PDB entry 7LG5 | electron microscopy, 2.63 A resolution | chains A and B of the 4 polymer chains in the assembly

== Chain A (and B) ==
Molecule: Cyanophycin synthase
From: Synechocystis sp. (strain PCC 6714)
Notes: EC 6.3.2.29, 6.3.2.30; chain B of this document is another copy of the same molecule, construct and numbering; everything in this record applies to it too
UniProtKB: A0A068N621 (A0A068N621_SYNY4); residue numbers follow UniProt; this construct covers 1-873
Chain sequence (879 residues; numbered 1 to 879; the number before each row is that of its first residue):
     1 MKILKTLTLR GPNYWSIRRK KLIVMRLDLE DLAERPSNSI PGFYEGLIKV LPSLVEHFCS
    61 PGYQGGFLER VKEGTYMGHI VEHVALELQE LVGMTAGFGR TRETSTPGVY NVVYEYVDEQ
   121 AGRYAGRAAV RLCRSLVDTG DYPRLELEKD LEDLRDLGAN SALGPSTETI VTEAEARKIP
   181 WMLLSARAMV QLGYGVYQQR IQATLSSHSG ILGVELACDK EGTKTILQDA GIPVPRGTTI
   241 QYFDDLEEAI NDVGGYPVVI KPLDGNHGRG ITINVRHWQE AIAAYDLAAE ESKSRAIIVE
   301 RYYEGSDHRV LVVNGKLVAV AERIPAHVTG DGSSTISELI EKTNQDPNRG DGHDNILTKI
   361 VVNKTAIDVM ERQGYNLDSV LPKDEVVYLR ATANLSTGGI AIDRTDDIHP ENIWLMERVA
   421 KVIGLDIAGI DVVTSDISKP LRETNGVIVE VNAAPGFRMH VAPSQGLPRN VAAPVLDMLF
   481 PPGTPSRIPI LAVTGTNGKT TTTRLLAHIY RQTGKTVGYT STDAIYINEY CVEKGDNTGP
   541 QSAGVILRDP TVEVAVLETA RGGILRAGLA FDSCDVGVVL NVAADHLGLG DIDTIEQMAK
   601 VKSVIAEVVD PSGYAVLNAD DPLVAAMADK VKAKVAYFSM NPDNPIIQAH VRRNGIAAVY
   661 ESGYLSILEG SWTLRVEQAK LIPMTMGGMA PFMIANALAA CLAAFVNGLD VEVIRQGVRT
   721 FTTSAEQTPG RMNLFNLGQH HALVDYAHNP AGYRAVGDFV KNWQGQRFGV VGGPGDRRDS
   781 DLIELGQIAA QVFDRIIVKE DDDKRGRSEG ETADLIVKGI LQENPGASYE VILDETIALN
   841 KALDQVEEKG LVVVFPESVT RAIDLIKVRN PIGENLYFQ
Unresolved in the structure: 293-296, 876-879
Sequence notes: expression tag (874-879)
Ion coordination: Mg2+ site 1: Asp-431, Glu-450 (together with ATP); Mg2+ site 2: Thr-500, Thr-522, Glu-558 (together with ATP)
Residues lining bound ligands:
  - ATP (adenosine-5'-triphosphate), molecule 1: Pro-235, Val-259, Lys-261, His-267, Gly-268, Ile-271, Ile-273, Glu-300, Arg-301, Tyr-302, Tyr-303, Asp-307, Thr-392, Asp-431, Val-433, Val-449, Glu-450
  - ATP, molecule 2: Thr-496, Asn-497, Gly-498, Lys-499, Thr-500, Thr-501, Thr-522, Glu-558, Asn-581, Phe-692, Asn-696, Gly-730, Arg-731, Asp-745, Ala-751, Gly-752, Ala-755, Val-756

== Chain A / chain B interface ==
Contacting residue pairs - 49 pairs, chain A then chain B:
  Ser-185(A) with Thr-225(B); Ile-226(B); Asp-229(B), hydrogen bond
  Ala-186(A) with Ile-226(B), hydrophobic
  Arg-187(A) with Glu-215(B), salt bridge; Leu-216(B); Asp-219(B), salt bridge
  Arg-200(A) with Leu-212(B); Val-422(B), hydrogen bond (side chain-backbone)
  Gln-202(A) with Leu-212(B)
  Ser-206(A) with Leu-212(B)
  Ser-207(A) with Leu-212(B)
  Ser-209(A) with Gly-210(B); Ile-211(B), hydrogen bond (backbone-backbone)
  Gly-210(A) with Ser-209(B)
  Ile-211(A) with Ser-209(B), hydrogen bond (backbone-backbone); Ile-211(B); Val-214(B), hydrophobic
  Leu-212(A) with Arg-200(B); Gln-202(B); Ser-206(B); Ser-207(B)
  Val-214(A) with Ile-211(B), hydrophobic
  Glu-215(A) with Arg-187(B), salt bridge
  Leu-216(A) with Arg-187(B)
  Asp-219(A) with Arg-187(B), salt bridge
  Thr-225(A) with Ser-185(B)
  Ile-226(A) with Ser-185(B); Ala-186(B), hydrophobic
  Asp-229(A) with Ser-185(B), hydrogen bond; Arg-548(B)
  Ala-230(A) with Val-532(B)
  Gly-231(A) with Glu-533(B)
  Glu-411(A) with Tyr-530(B)
  Trp-414(A) with Tyr-530(B)
  Arg-418(A) with Val-532(B); Asp-549(B), salt bridge
  Lys-421(A) with Pro-550(B); Thr-551(B)
  Val-422(A) with Arg-200(B), hydrogen bond (backbone-side chain)
  Tyr-530(A) with Glu-411(B); Trp-414(B)
  Val-532(A) with Ala-230(B); Arg-418(B)
  Glu-533(A) with Gly-231(B)
  Arg-548(A) with Asp-229(B)
  Asp-549(A) with Arg-418(B), salt bridge
  Pro-550(A) with Lys-421(B)
  Thr-551(A) with Lys-421(B)
Interface residues without a listed pair, chain A (40 interface residues in all): Met-189, Ile-201, Leu-205, Gly-222, Pro-410, Ile-423, Ile-527, Val-545
Interface residues without a listed pair, chain B (40 interface residues in all): Met-189, Ile-201, Leu-205, Gly-222, Pro-410, Ile-423, Ile-527, Val-545

== Overview ==
The chain A/chain B interface involves 40 residues from each chain, with 6 hydrogen bonds and 6 salt bridges.
Polar pairs include Arg-187(A)/Glu-215(B), Arg-187(A)/Asp-219(B) and Arg-418(A)/Asp-549(B). Bound to chain A:
ATP. Asp-431(A) and Glu-450(A) form the Mg2+ site 1.
Both chains are Cyanophycin synthase (Synechocystis sp. (strain PCC 6714)). Entry 7LG5 (Synechocystis sp.
UTEX2470 Cyanophycin synthetase 1 with ATP) was determined by electron microscopy together with 7LGJ, 7LGM and
7LGQ from the same study.
